PDB entry 8Z05 | X-ray diffraction, 1.96 A resolution | chains A and C of the 3 polymer chains in the assembly

== Chain A ==
Protein: HLA class I histocompatibility antigen, A alpha chain
Source organism: Homo sapiens
UniProtKB: A0A140T955 (A0A140T955_HUMAN); residues 1-274 here correspond to UniProt positions 25-298 (UniProt number = residue number + 24)
Chain sequence (274 residues; numbered 1 to 274; the number before each row is that of its first residue):
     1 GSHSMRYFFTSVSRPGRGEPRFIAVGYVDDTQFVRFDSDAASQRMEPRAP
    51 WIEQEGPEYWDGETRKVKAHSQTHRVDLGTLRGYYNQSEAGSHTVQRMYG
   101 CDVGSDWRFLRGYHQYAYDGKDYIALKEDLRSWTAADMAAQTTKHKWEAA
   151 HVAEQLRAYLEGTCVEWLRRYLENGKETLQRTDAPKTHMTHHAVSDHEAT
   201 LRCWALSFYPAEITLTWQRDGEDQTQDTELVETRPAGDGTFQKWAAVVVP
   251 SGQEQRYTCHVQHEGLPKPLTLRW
Disulfides: Cys-101/Cys-164, Cys-203/Cys-259

== Chain C ==
Protein: Spike protein S2'
UniProtKB: P0DTC2 (SPIKE_SARS2); residues 1-9 here correspond to UniProt positions 1181-1189 (UniProt number = residue number + 1180)
Chain sequence (9 residues; row label = number of the first residue in the row):
     1 LLLDRLNKL
Construct notes: conflict Leu-1 (Lys1181 in P0DTC2), Leu-2 (Glu1182 in P0DTC2), Leu-3 (Ile1183 in P0DTC2), Lys-8 (Glu1188 in P0DTC2), Leu-9 (Val1189 in P0DTC2)

== How chain A and chain C interact ==
Pairs across the interface (42):
  Met-5(A) / Leu-1(C)
  Tyr-7(A) / Leu-1(C)  hydrogen bond (side chain-backbone)
  Tyr-7(A) / Leu-2(C)
  Phe-9(A) / Leu-2(C)  hydrophobic
  Met-45(A) / Leu-2(C)  hydrophobic
  Tyr-59(A) / Leu-1(C)  hydrophobic
  Glu-63(A) / Leu-1(C)
  Glu-63(A) / Leu-2(C)  hydrogen bond (side chain-backbone)
  Lys-66(A) / Leu-1(C)
  Lys-66(A) / Leu-2(C)  hydrogen bond (side chain-backbone)
  Lys-66(A) / Leu-3(C)
  Lys-66(A) / Asp-4(C)
  Val-67(A) / Leu-2(C)  hydrophobic
  His-70(A) / Leu-3(C)
  His-70(A) / Leu-6(C)
  Thr-73(A) / Leu-6(C)  hydrogen bond (side chain-backbone)
  Thr-73(A) / Asn-7(C)
  Thr-73(A) / Lys-8(C)
  His-74(A) / Leu-6(C)
  Asp-77(A) / Lys-8(C)
  Asp-77(A) / Leu-9(C)  hydrogen bond (side chain-backbone)
  Leu-81(A) / Leu-9(C)  hydrophobic
  Tyr-84(A) / Leu-9(C)
  Arg-97(A) / Leu-6(C)
  Tyr-99(A) / Leu-2(C)
  Tyr-99(A) / Leu-3(C)  hydrogen bond (side chain-backbone)
  Tyr-116(A) / Leu-9(C)  hydrophobic
  Tyr-123(A) / Leu-9(C)  hydrophobic
  Thr-143(A) / Leu-9(C)
  Lys-146(A) / Leu-9(C)
  Trp-147(A) / Asn-7(C)
  Trp-147(A) / Lys-8(C)  hydrogen bond (side chain-backbone)
  Trp-147(A) / Leu-9(C)  hydrophobic
  Val-152(A) / Asn-7(C)
  Gln-155(A) / Arg-5(C)
  Gln-155(A) / Asn-7(C)  hydrogen bond
  Leu-156(A) / Leu-3(C)  hydrophobic
  Tyr-159(A) / Leu-1(C)  hydrogen bond (side chain-backbone)
  Tyr-159(A) / Leu-2(C)
  Tyr-159(A) / Leu-3(C)
  Trp-167(A) / Leu-1(C)  hydrophobic
  Tyr-171(A) / Leu-1(C)  hydrogen bond (side chain-backbone)
Other interface residues (no listed pair), chain A (31 interface residues in all): Arg-65, Thr-80, His-114, Thr-163

== Overview ==
Chain A and chain C form an interface of 31 and 9 residues respectively, with 10 hydrogen bonds. Among the
polar pairs are Tyr-7(A)/Leu-1(C), Glu-63(A)/Leu-2(C) and Lys-66(A)/Leu-2(C).
Here chain A is HLA class I histocompatibility antigen, A alpha chain (Homo sapiens) and chain C is Spike
protein S2'. Entry 8Z05 (The structure of HLA-A*0201 complex with peptide from SARS-CoV-2 N222-230
LLLDRLNKL(BA.2.86/JN.1)) was determined by X-ray diffraction (same publication as 8YZR, 8YZW, 8YZZ, 8Z06, 8Z07
and 8Z08).
